Entry 8XQB (electron microscopy, 4.07 A resolution (low resolution: residue-level contacts below are approximate; hydrogen-bond / salt-bridge calls are withheld)); this record covers chains U and U5 of the 71 polymer chains in the assembly.

# Chain U (and U5)
Name: Tail tube terminator protein
From: Escherichia phage Lambda
Notes: chain U5 of this document is another copy of the same molecule, construct and numbering; everything in this record applies to it too
Reference sequence: P03732 (TTTP_LAMBD); residues 4-134 here correspond to UniProt positions 1-131 (UniProt number = residue number - 3)
Sequence (131 residues; each row starts with the number of its first residue):
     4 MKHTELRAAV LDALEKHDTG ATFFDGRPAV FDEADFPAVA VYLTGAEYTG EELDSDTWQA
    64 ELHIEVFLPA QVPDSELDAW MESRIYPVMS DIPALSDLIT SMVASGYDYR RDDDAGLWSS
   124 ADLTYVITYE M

# Chain U / chain U5 interface
Pairs across the interface - 30 pairs, chain U then chain U5:
  Met4(U) with Asp81(U5); Met84(U5); Glu85(U5); Tyr110(U5)
  Thr7(U) with Ser78(U5); Asp81(U5)
  Arg10(U) with Asp77(U5); Ser78(U5); Asp81(U5)
  Asp28(U) with Ser78(U5)
  Gly29(U) with Asp77(U5)
  Arg30(U) with Gln74(U5); Val75(U5); Asp77(U5); Leu80(U5); Arg114(U5); Ser122(U5)
  Pro31(U) with Gln74(U5); Pro76(U5)
  Tyr45(U) with Asp77(U5)
  Gly48(U) with Tyr110(U5); Asp111(U5)
  Ala49(U) with Tyr110(U5)
  Glu50(U) with Ser108(U5); Gly109(U5); Asp111(U5)
  Tyr51(U) with Val106(U5); Ala107(U5)
  Trp61(U) with Tyr89(U5)
  Met134(U) with Tyr89(U5)
Also at the interface, not in a pair above, chain U (15 interface residues in all): His6
Also at the interface, not in a pair above, chain U5 (20 interface residues in all): Ala82, Tyr112

# In short
15 residues of chain U face 20 of chain U5 across their interface.
Chain U and chain U5 are both Tail tube terminator protein (Escherichia phage Lambda); the structure, Mature
virion portal vertex of bacteriophage lambda, was determined by electron microscopy (same publication as 8XOT,
8XOU, 8XOW and 8XPM).
